PDB entry 9CU7 | electron microscopy, 2.82 A resolution | chains A and E of the 12 polymer chains in the assembly

Chain A (and E):
Protein: Hemagglutinin HA1
Source organism: Influenza A virus (A/Solomon Islands/3/2006(H1N1))
Notes: chain E of this document is another copy of the same molecule, construct and numbering; everything in this record applies to it too
UniProt: A0A0G2RTI0 (A0A0G2RTI0_9INFA); the construct lacks a stretch of the UniProt sequence, so the offset changes along the chain: 11-54 = UniProt 18-61; 55-83 = UniProt 63-91; 84-95 = UniProt 93-104; 96-125 = UniProt 106-135; 2 more segments
Amino-acid sequence (321 residues; numbered 11 to 324 plus 7 insertion-coded residues; the number before each row is that of its first residue; a row labelled like 125A-125C holds insertion residues (125A, then the next letters in order)):
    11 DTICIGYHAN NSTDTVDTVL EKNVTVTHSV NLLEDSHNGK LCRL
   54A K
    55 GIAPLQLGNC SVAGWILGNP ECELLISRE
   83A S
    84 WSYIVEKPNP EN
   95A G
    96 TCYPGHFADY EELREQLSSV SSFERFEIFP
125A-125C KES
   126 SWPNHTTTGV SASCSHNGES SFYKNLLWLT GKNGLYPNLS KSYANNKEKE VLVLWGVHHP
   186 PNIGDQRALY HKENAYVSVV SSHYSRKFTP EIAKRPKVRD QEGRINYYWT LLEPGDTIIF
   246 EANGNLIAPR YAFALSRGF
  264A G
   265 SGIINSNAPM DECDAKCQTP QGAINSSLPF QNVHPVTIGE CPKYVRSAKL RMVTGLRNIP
Sequence notes: conflict Arg-53 (Leu60 in A0A0G2RTI0)
Disulfides: Cys-52/Cys-277, Cys-64/Cys-76, Cys-97/Cys-139, Cys-281/Cys-305

Chain A / chain E interface:
Residue-residue contacts - 5 pairs, chain A then chain E:
  Gly-100(A) / His-208(E)
  His-101(A) / His-208(E)  hydrogen bond
  Lys-219(A) / Ile-244(E)
  Arg-220(A) / Val-205(E)
  Pro-221(A) / Thr-242(E)
Interface residues without a listed pair, chain A (6 interface residues in all): Glu-216
Interface residues without a listed pair, chain E (5 interface residues in all): Ser-210

Overview:
6 residues of chain A face 5 of chain E across their interface; the contacts include 1 hydrogen bond. Its one
hydrogen-bonded contact is His-101(A)/His-208(E).
Both chains are Hemagglutinin HA1 (Influenza A virus (A/Solomon Islands/3/2006(H1N1))). Entry 9CU7 (Structure
of 16.ND.92 Fab in complex with A/Solomon Islands/3/2006(H1N1) influenza virus Hemagglutinin) was determined
by electron microscopy together with 9DBX from the same study.
